1K8D - chains A and B of the 3 polymer chains in the assembly; structure by X-ray diffraction, 2.30 A resolution.

[Chain A]
Protein: QA-2 antigen
From: Mus musculus
Notes: fragment: extracellular alpha-1, extracellular alpha-2, extracellular alpha-3
UniProtKB: P14429 (HA17_MOUSE); residues 1-274 here correspond to UniProt positions 22-295 (UniProt number = residue number + 21)
Amino-acid sequence (274 residues; each row starts with the number of its first residue):
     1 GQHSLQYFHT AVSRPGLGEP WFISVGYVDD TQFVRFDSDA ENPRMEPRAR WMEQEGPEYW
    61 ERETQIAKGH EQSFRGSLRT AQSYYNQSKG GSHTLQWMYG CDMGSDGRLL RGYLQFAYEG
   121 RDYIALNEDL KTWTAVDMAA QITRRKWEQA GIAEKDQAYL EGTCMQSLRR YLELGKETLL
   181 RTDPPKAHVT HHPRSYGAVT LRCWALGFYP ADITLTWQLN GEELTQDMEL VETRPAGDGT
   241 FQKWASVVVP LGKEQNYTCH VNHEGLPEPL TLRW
Disulfide bonds: C101-C164, C203-C259
UniProt features mapped onto this chain:
  - glycosylation (N-linked (GlcNAc...) asparagine): N86, N256

[Chain B]
Protein: Beta-2-microglobulin
From: Mus musculus
UniProtKB: P01887 (B2MG_MOUSE); residues 1-99 here correspond to UniProt positions 21-119 (UniProt number = residue number + 20)
Amino-acid sequence (99 residues; row label = number of the first residue in the row):
     1 IQKTPQIQVY SRHPPENGKP NILNCYVTQF HPPHIEIQML KNGKKIPKVE MSDMSFSKDW
    61 SFYILAHTEF TPTETDTYAC RVKHDSMAEP KTVYWDRDM
Disulfide bonds: C25-C80

[Chain A / chain B interface]
Pairs across the interface (57):
  F8(A) - F56(B)  hydrophobic
  H9(A) - F56(B)
  T10(A) - F56(B)
  T10(A) - F62(B)
  V12(A) - P33(B)  hydrophobic
  W21(A) - P33(B)  hydrophobic
  I23(A) - M54(B)
  V25(A) - M54(B)
  Y27(A) - S55(B)
  Y27(A) - Y63(B)  hydrogen bond
  Q32(A) - D53(B)  hydrogen bond
  R35(A) - D53(B)  salt bridge
  R48(A) - D53(B)  salt bridge
  T94(A) - H31(B)  hydrogen bond
  T94(A) - P33(B)
  Q96(A) - F56(B)
  Q96(A) - W60(B)  hydrogen bond (side chain-backbone)
  Q96(A) - F62(B)
  W97(A) - F56(B)
  M98(A) - F56(B)  hydrophobic
  Q115(A) - W60(B)
  F116(A) - W60(B)
  A117(A) - W60(B)  hydrophobic
  E119(A) - I1(B)  hydrogen bond (backbone-backbone)
  E119(A) - H31(B)
  G120(A) - I1(B)
  G120(A) - H31(B)  hydrogen bond (backbone-side chain)
  G120(A) - W60(B)
  R121(A) - I1(B)
  D122(A) - W60(B)  hydrogen bond
  H192(A) - D98(B)  salt bridge
  R202(A) - D98(B)  hydrogen bond (side chain-backbone)
  R202(A) - M99(B)  hydrogen bond (side chain-backbone)
  W204(A) - D98(B)
  W204(A) - M99(B)  hydrophobic
  V231(A) - Q8(B)
  E232(A) - Q8(B)  hydrogen bond (backbone-side chain)
  E232(A) - Y26(B)
  E232(A) - T28(B)  hydrogen bond
  T233(A) - Y26(B)
  R234(A) - Q8(B)  hydrogen bond
  R234(A) - Y10(B)
  R234(A) - Y26(B)
  R234(A) - M99(B)  hydrogen bond
  P235(A) - Y10(B)  hydrogen bond (backbone-side chain)
  P235(A) - N24(B)
  P235(A) - Y26(B)
  P235(A) - L65(B)  hydrophobic
  A236(A) - R12(B)  hydrogen bond (backbone-side chain)
  A236(A) - N24(B)  hydrogen bond (backbone-side chain)
  G237(A) - R12(B)  hydrogen bond (backbone-side chain)
  G237(A) - L65(B)
  D238(A) - R12(B)
  Q242(A) - Y10(B)
  Q242(A) - S11(B)  hydrogen bond (side chain-backbone)
  Q242(A) - R12(B)  hydrogen bond (side chain-backbone)
  W244(A) - M99(B)  hydrogen bond
Also at the interface, not in a pair above, chain B (23 interface residues in all): H13, D59, R97

[Overview]
The interface between chain A and chain B involves 35 residues on one side and 23 on the other; the contacts
include 20 hydrogen bonds and 3 salt bridges. Among the polar pairs are R35(A)-D53(B), R48(A)-D53(B) and
H192(A)-D98(B).
Chain A is QA-2 antigen and chain B is Beta-2-microglobulin, both from Mus musculus; the structure, crystal
structure of the non-classical MHC class Ib Qa-2 complexed with a self peptide, was determined by X-ray
diffraction.
